2C66 - chains A and B; structure by X-ray diffraction, 2.50 A resolution.

== Chain A (and B) ==
Protein: Amine oxidase (flavin-containing) B
From: Homo sapiens
Notes: EC 1.4.3.4; chain B of this document is another copy of the same molecule, construct and numbering; everything in this record applies to it too
Reference sequence: P27338 (AOFB_HUMAN); residues 2-520 here correspond to UniProt positions 1-519 (UniProt number = residue number - 1)
Chain sequence (520 residues; row label = number of the first residue in the row):
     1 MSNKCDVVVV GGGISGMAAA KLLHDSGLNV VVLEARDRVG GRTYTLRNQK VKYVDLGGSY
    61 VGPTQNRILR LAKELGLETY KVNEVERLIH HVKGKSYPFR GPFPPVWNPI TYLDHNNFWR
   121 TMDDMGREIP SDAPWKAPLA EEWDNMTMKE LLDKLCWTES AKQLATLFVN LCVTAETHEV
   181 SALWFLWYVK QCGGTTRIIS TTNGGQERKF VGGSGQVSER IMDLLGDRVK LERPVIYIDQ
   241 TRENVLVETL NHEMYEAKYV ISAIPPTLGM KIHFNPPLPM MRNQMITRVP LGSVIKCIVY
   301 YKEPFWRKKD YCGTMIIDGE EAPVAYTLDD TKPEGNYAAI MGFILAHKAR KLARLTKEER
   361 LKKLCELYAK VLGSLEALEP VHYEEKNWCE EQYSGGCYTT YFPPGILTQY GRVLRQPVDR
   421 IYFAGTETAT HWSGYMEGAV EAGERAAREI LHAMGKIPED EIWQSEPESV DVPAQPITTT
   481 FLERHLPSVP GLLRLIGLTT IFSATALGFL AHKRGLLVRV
Not modelled in the structure: 1-2, 502-520 (chain B: 1-2, 497-520)
Covalently attached groups: flavin-adenine dinucleotide (FAD) linked to Cys397
Ligand contacts: FAD / 4-hydroxy-N-propargyl-1(R)-aminoindan: Val10, Gly11, Gly12, Gly13, Ile14, Ser15, Gly16, Leu33, Glu34, Ala35, Arg36, Gly40, Gly41, Arg42, Thr43, Leu56, Gly57, Gly58, Ser59, Tyr60, Phe168, Leu171, Cys172, Ile198, Ile199, Gln206, Arg233, Pro234, Val235, Ala263, Ile264, Pro265, Leu268, Ile272, Val294, Lys296, Tyr326, Phe343, Trp388, Tyr393, Tyr398, Gly425, Thr426, Gly434, Tyr435, Met436, Glu437, Ala439
From the paper describing this entry:
  - conformationally variable residues (side-chain flip): Ile199

== Chain A / chain B interface ==
Pairs across the interface - 88 pairs, chain A then chain B:
  Asn145(A) - His178(B)  hydrogen bond
  Glu150(A) - Glu150(B)
  His178(A) - Asn145(B)  hydrogen bond
  His178(A) - Pro404(B)
  His178(A) - Gly405(B)
  Glu179(A) - Pro404(B)
  Pro234(A) - His273(B)
  Val235(A) - His273(B)
  Ile236(A) - His273(B)
  Tyr237(A) - Leu250(B)  hydrophobic
  Glu248(A) - His252(B)  salt bridge
  Leu250(A) - Tyr237(B)  hydrophobic
  His252(A) - Glu248(B)  salt bridge
  His252(A) - His252(B)
  Thr267(A) - Met270(B)
  Leu268(A) - Met270(B)  hydrophobic
  Met270(A) - Thr267(B)
  Met270(A) - Leu268(B)  hydrophobic
  Met270(A) - Met270(B)  hydrophobic
  Met270(A) - Lys271(B)  hydrogen bond (backbone-side chain)
  Lys271(A) - Met270(B)  hydrogen bond (side chain-backbone)
  Lys271(A) - Ile272(B)  hydrogen bond (side chain-backbone)
  Lys271(A) - His273(B)  hydrogen bond (backbone-side chain)
  Ile272(A) - Lys271(B)  hydrogen bond (backbone-side chain)
  Ile272(A) - Gln392(B)
  His273(A) - Pro234(B)
  His273(A) - Ile236(B)
  His273(A) - Lys271(B)  hydrogen bond (side chain-backbone)
  His273(A) - Gln392(B)
  His273(A) - Tyr393(B)  hydrogen bond
  Phe274(A) - Gln392(B)  hydrogen bond (backbone-side chain)
  Met280(A) - Ala353(B)  hydrophobic
  Met280(A) - Asn387(B)
  Met280(A) - Cys389(B)  hydrophobic
  Met280(A) - Glu390(B)
  Asn283(A) - Cys389(B)  hydrogen bond (side chain-backbone)
  Asn283(A) - Glu390(B)
  Asn283(A) - Glu391(B)  hydrogen bond (side chain-backbone)
  Asn283(A) - Gln392(B)
  Gln284(A) - Leu291(B)  hydrogen bond (side chain-backbone)
  Gln284(A) - Gly292(B)  hydrogen bond (side chain-backbone)
  Gln284(A) - Ser293(B)  hydrogen bond
  Gln284(A) - Cys389(B)  hydrogen bond
  Gln284(A) - Gly395(B)  hydrogen bond (side chain-backbone)
  Gln284(A) - Gly396(B)
  Thr287(A) - Thr287(B)
  Thr287(A) - Pro290(B)
  Arg288(A) - Pro290(B)
  Arg288(A) - Leu291(B)  hydrogen bond (side chain-backbone)
  Arg288(A) - Gly292(B)
  Arg288(A) - Ser293(B)  hydrogen bond
  Arg288(A) - Tyr401(B)
  Pro290(A) - Thr287(B)
  Pro290(A) - Arg288(B)
  Leu291(A) - Gln284(B)  hydrogen bond (backbone-side chain)
  Leu291(A) - Arg288(B)  hydrogen bond (backbone-side chain)
  Gly292(A) - Gln284(B)  hydrogen bond (backbone-side chain)
  Gly292(A) - Arg288(B)
  Ser293(A) - Gln284(B)  hydrogen bond
  Ser293(A) - Arg288(B)  hydrogen bond
  Ser293(A) - Tyr410(B)  hydrogen bond
  His347(A) - Gln409(B)
  Arg350(A) - Gln409(B)  hydrogen bond
  Arg350(A) - Tyr410(B)  hydrogen bond
  Ala353(A) - Met280(B)  hydrophobic
  Asn387(A) - Met280(B)
  Cys389(A) - Met280(B)  hydrophobic
  Cys389(A) - Asn283(B)  hydrogen bond (backbone-side chain)
  Cys389(A) - Gln284(B)  hydrogen bond
  Glu390(A) - Met280(B)
  Glu390(A) - Asn283(B)
  Glu391(A) - Asn283(B)  hydrogen bond (backbone-side chain)
  Gln392(A) - Ile272(B)
  Gln392(A) - His273(B)
  Gln392(A) - Phe274(B)  hydrogen bond (side chain-backbone)
  Gln392(A) - Asn283(B)
  Tyr393(A) - His273(B)  hydrogen bond
  Gly395(A) - Gln284(B)  hydrogen bond (backbone-side chain)
  Gly396(A) - Gln284(B)
  Tyr401(A) - Arg288(B)
  Tyr401(A) - Ile406(B)
  Pro404(A) - His178(B)
  Pro404(A) - Glu179(B)
  Gly405(A) - His178(B)
  Gln409(A) - His347(B)
  Gln409(A) - Arg350(B)  hydrogen bond
  Tyr410(A) - Ser293(B)
  Tyr410(A) - Arg350(B)  hydrogen bond
Interface residues without a listed pair, chain A (52 interface residues in all): Thr147, Lys149, Gly269, Pro277, Leu278, Met281, Val289, Pro403, Ile406
Interface residues without a listed pair, chain B (51 interface residues in all): Thr147, Lys149, Val235, Gly269, Pro277, Met281, Val289, Pro403

== Overview ==
The interface between chain A and chain B involves 52 residues on one side and 51 on the other, with 35
hydrogen bonds and 2 salt bridges. Polar pairs include Glu248(A)-His252(B), Asn145(A)-His178(B) and
Met270(A)-Lys271(B). Chain A binds FAD / 4-hydroxy-N-propargyl-1(R)-aminoindan. The paper reports
conformational variability at Ile199(A).
Both chains are Amine oxidase (flavin-containing) B (Homo sapiens). Entry 2C66 (MAO inhibition by rasagiline
analogues) was determined by X-ray diffraction, deposited together with 2C64, 2C65 and 2C67.
